PDB entry 3OYD | X-ray diffraction, 2.54 A resolution | chains A and D of the 4 polymer chains in the assembly

# Chain A
Molecule: PFV integrase
From: Human spumaretrovirus
Notes: fragment: to 1143
Reference sequence: P14350 (POL_FOAMV); residues 1-392 here correspond to UniProt positions 752-1143 (UniProt number = residue number + 751)
Amino-acid sequence (395 residues; each row starts with the number of its first residue; numbers below 1 keep their minus sign (Gly-2 is residue -2)):
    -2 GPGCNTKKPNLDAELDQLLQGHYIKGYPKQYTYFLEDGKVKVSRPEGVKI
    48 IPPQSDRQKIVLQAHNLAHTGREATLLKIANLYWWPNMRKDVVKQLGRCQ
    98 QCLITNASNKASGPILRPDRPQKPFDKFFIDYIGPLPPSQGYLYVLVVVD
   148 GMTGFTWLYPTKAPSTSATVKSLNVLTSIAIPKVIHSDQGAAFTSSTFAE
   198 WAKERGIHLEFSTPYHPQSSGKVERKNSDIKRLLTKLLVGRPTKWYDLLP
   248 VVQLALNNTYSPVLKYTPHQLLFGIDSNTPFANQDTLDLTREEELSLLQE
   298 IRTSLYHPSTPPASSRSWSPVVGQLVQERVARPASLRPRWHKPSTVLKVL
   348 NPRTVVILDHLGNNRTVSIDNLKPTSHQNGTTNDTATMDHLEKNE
Unresolved in the structure: -2 to 7, 376-392
Construct notes: expression tag (-2 to 0); variant Ser217 (Gly968 in P14350), Gly218 (Ser969 in P14350)
Ion coordination: Zn2+: His62, His66, Cys96, Cys99; Mg2+ site 1: Asp128, Asp185 (together with magnesium); Mg2+ site 2: Asp128, Glu221 (together with magnesium)
Small-molecule neighbours: magnesium (ZZV; N-[7-(4-fluorobenzyl)-9-hydroxy-8-oxo-7,8-dihydro-6H-pyrrolo[3,4-g]quinolin-5-yl]-N-methylmethanesulfonamide): Asp128, Tyr129, Asp185, Gly187, Tyr212, His213, Pro214, Gln215, Glu221
UniProt features mapped onto this chain:
  - binding site (Mg(2+)): Asp123, Asp185
Reported in the primary citation:
  - mutagenesis - S217Q, N224H: decreased catalytic activity
  - mutagenesis - S217H: increased catalytic activity

# Chain D
Molecule: 17-nt DNA strand
Sequence (17 nucleotides; each row starts with the number of its first residue):
     1 TGCGAAATTCCATGACA

# Chain A / chain D interface
Contacting residue pairs (8):
  Glu221(A) - DC16(D)  sugar contact
  Arg222(A) - DG14(D)  base contact
  Arg222(A) - DA15(D)  base contact
  Arg222(A) - DC16(D)  base contact
  Asn224(A) - DC16(D)  phosphate contact
  Ser225(A) - DC16(D)  sugar contact
  Lys228(A) - DA17(D)  salt bridge to the phosphate
  Lys262(A) - DT9(D)  salt bridge to the phosphate
Interface residues without a listed pair, chain A (9 interface residues in all): Tyr129, Ile130, Gly131

# In short
9 residues of chain A face 5 of chain D across their interface, with 2 salt bridges. Polar contacts include
Lys228(A)-DA17(D) and Lys262(A)-DT9(D). Magnesium is bound between chain A and chain D. From the paper: S217Q
and N224H of chain A reduce catalytic activity; S217H of chain A increases catalytic activity.
Chain A is PFV integrase (Human spumaretrovirus) and chain D is a 17-nt DNA strand; the structure, Crystal
structure of the Prototype Foamy Virus (PFV) intasome in complex with magnesium and the INSTI ..., was
determined by X-ray diffraction (same publication as 3OYA, 3OYB, 3OYC, 3OYE, 3OYF, 3OYG and 4 further
entries).
